4OU6 - chains C and E of the 6 polymer chains in the assembly; structure by X-ray diffraction, 1.96 A resolution.

== Chain C (and E) ==
Protein: Primosomal protein 1
Organism: Escherichia coli
Notes: chain E of this document is another copy of the same molecule, construct and numbering; everything in this record applies to it too
UniProtKB: P0A8J2 (DNAT_ECOLI); residue numbers follow UniProt; this construct covers 84-159
Chain sequence (76 residues; each row starts with the number of its first residue):
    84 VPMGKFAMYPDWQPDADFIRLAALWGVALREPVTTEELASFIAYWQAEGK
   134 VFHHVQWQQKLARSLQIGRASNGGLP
Not modelled in the structure: 154-159 (chain E: 155-159)
Swiss-Prot annotation at these positions:
  - binding site (ssDNA): Phe124, Tyr127, Trp128, Lys133, Lys143, Arg146
What the authors report for this chain:
  - mutagenesis - Y127A, W128A, F135A: decreased binding to dT30
  - mutagenesis - Y127A/W128A: abolished binding to phiX-174 ssDNA

== Chain C / chain E interface ==
Residue-residue contacts - 18 pairs, chain C then chain E:
  Lys88(C) - Glu131(E)  salt bridge
  Ala106(C) - Glu119(E)
  Leu107(C) - Glu119(E)
  Leu107(C) - Ala122(E)
  Trp108(C) - Glu119(E)
  Trp108(C) - Ser123(E)
  Trp108(C) - Ala126(E)
  Gly109(C) - Glu119(E)
  Phe135(C) - Tyr127(E)
  His136(C) - Ala130(E)  hydrogen bond (side chain-backbone)
  His136(C) - Glu131(E)
  Val138(C) - Ala126(E)  hydrophobic
  Gln139(C) - Tyr127(E)  hydrogen bond (side chain-backbone)
  Gln139(C) - Glu131(E)  hydrogen bond
  Gln142(C) - Ser123(E)  hydrogen bond (side chain-backbone)
  Gln142(C) - Ala126(E)
  Gln142(C) - Tyr127(E)
  Arg146(C) - Ser154(E)  hydrogen bond
Interface residues without a listed pair, chain E (9 interface residues in all): Gly151

== Overview ==
11 residues of chain C face 9 of chain E across their interface, with 5 hydrogen bonds and 1 salt bridge.
Polar pairs include Lys88(C)-Glu131(E), His136(C)-Ala130(E) and Gln139(C)-Tyr127(E). From the paper: Y127A,
W128A and F135A of chain C reduce binding to dT30; Y127A/W128A of chain C abolish binding to phiX-174 ssDNA.
Both chains are Primosomal protein 1 (Escherichia coli). Entry 4OU6 (Crystal structure of DnaT84-153-dT10
ssDNA complex form 1) was determined by X-ray diffraction together with 4OU7 from the same study.
